Entry 7ULO (X-ray diffraction, 2.21 A resolution); this record covers chains B and C of the 3 polymer chains in the assembly.

[Chain B]
Molecule: Minor capsid protein P3-RTD
Source organism: Potato leafroll virus
Notes: fragment: N-terminal readthrough domain
UniProt: Q8QYP3 (Q8QYP3_PLRV); residues 229-435 here correspond to UniProt positions 230-436 (UniProt number = residue number + 1)
Chain sequence (209 residues; row label = number of the first residue in the row):
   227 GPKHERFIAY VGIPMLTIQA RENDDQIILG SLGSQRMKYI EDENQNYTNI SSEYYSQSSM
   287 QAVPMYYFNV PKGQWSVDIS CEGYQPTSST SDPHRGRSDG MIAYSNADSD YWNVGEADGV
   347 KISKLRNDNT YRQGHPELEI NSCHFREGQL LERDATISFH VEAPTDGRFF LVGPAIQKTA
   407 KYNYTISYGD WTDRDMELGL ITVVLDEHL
Disordered / not traced: 227-230, 435
Construct notes: expression tag (227-228); conflict Asn249 (Ser250 in Q8QYP3), His320 (Asn321 in Q8QYP3)
Modified positions: Mse241, Mse263, Mse286, Mse291, Mse327, Mse422 (selenomethionine; parent Met)

[Chain C]
Molecule: Minor capsid protein P3-RTD
Source organism: Potato leafroll virus
Notes: fragment: C-terminal domain
UniProt: A0A0D5MCF4 (A0A0D5MCF4_PLRV); numbering as in UniProt (aligned over 437-458)
Chain sequence (22 residues; row label = number of the first residue in the row):
   437 EGTGSANRVR RPPREGHIYM AS
Disordered / not traced: 437-441

[Chain B / chain C interface]
Residue-residue contacts (28):
  Phe233(B) with Arg444(C)
  Val237(B) with Ala442(C)
  Lys264(B) with Ala442(C)
  Asp268(B) with Arg444(C), hydrogen bond (backbone-side chain)
  Asp304(B) with Arg446(C), salt bridge
  Glu308(B) with Arg447(C), salt bridge; Pro448(C); Arg450(C), salt bridge
  Gly309(B) with Arg450(C), hydrogen bond (backbone-side chain)
  Asp334(B) with Ser458(C)
  Tyr337(B) with Met456(C), hydrophobic
  Asp354(B) with Tyr455(C), hydrogen bond
  Asn355(B) with Met456(C), hydrogen bond (backbone-backbone)
  Thr356(B) with His453(C), hydrogen bond; Ile454(C); Met456(C)
  Tyr357(B) with His453(C); Ile454(C), hydrogen bond (backbone-backbone)
  Arg358(B) with Glu451(C); Gly452(C), hydrogen bond (side chain-backbone); His453(C)
  Glu378(B) with Arg450(C), salt bridge; His453(C), salt bridge
  Arg379(B) with Met456(C), hydrogen bond
  Asp380(B) with Arg450(C), salt bridge; His453(C), salt bridge
  Thr382(B) with Arg446(C)
  Leu426(B) with Arg447(C)
Other interface residues (no listed pair), chain B (25 interface residues in all): Ser306, Tyr310, Asp336, Ile383, Ser384, Thr428

[Overview]
The interface between chain B and chain C involves 25 residues on one side and 13 on the other; the contacts
include 8 hydrogen bonds and 7 salt bridges. Among the polar pairs are Asp304(B)-Arg446(C),
Glu308(B)-Arg447(C) and Glu308(B)-Arg450(C).
Chain B is Minor capsid protein P3-RTD and chain C is Minor capsid protein P3-RTD, both from Potato leafroll
virus; the structure, Potato leafroll virus N-terminal readthrough domain, was determined by X-ray
diffraction.
